PDB entry 9F9X | electron microscopy, 3.00 A resolution | chains E and S of the 7 polymer chains in the assembly

# Chain E
Name: Large T antigen
Source organism: Betapolyomavirus macacae
Notes: EC 3.6.4.-
UniProtKB: P03070 (LT_SV40); numbering as in UniProt (aligned over 266-627)
Amino-acid sequence (362 residues; each row starts with the number of its first residue):
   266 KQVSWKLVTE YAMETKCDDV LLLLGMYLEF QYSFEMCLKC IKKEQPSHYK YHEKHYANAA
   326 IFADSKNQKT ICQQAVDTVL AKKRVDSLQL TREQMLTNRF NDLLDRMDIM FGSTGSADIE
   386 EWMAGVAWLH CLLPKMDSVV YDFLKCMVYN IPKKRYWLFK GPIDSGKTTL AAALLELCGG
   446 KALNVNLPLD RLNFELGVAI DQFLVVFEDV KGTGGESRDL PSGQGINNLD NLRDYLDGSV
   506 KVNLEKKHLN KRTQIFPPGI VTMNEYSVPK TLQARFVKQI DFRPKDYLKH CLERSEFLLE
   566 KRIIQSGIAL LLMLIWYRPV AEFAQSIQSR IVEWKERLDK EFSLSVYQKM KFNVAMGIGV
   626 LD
Swiss-Prot annotation at these positions:
  - binding site (Zn(2+)): Cys302, Cys305, His313, His317
  - binding site (ATP): Gly426 to Thr433
Residues lining bound ligands: ATP (adenosine-5'-triphosphate): Trp393, Leu397, Pro427, Ile428, Asp429, Ser430, Gly431, Lys432, Thr433, Thr434, Asp474, Asn529, Arg548, Pro549, Lys550, Leu553, Lys554, Leu557

# Chain S
Molecule: Chains: S
Sequence (8 nucleotides; numbered 1 to 8; the number before each row is that of its first residue):
     1 TTTTTTTT

# Chain E / chain S interface
Residue-residue contacts - 10 pairs, chain E then chain S:
  Asp455(E) with DT8(S), base contact
  Arg456(E) with DT7(S), phosphate contact
  Phe459(E) with DT6(S), phosphate contact; DT7(S), phosphate contact
  Lys512(E) with DT6(S), hydrogen bond to the phosphate; DT7(S), salt bridge to the phosphate
  His513(E) with DT3(S), base contact; DT4(S), hydrogen bond to the base; DT5(S), phosphate contact; DT6(S), hydrogen bond to the phosphate
Other interface residues (no listed pair), chain E (6 interface residues in all): Lys511
Other interface residues (no listed pair), chain S (7 interface residues in all): DT2

# Summary
6 residues of chain E and 7 residues of chain S are in contact; the contacts include 3 hydrogen bonds and 1
salt bridge. Among the polar pairs are His513(E)-DT4(S), Lys512(E)-DT6(S) and His513(E)-DT6(S). Ligands of
chain E: ATP.
Here chain E is Large T antigen (Betapolyomavirus macacae) and chain S is Chains: S. Entry 9F9X (Active SV40
LTAg complex with DNA (3D variability component_001, frame_000)) was determined by electron microscopy,
deposited together with 9EVH, 9EVP, 9F3T, 9F3U, 9F5I, 9F73 and 14 further entries.
